Entry 2WIO (X-ray diffraction, 2.00 A resolution); this record covers chain A.

Chain A:
Protein: Erythromycin B/D C-12 hydroxylase
Organism: Saccharopolyspora erythraea
Notes: EC 1.14.-.-
UniProt: P48635 (CPXQ_SACEN); residues 16-411 here correspond to UniProt positions 2-397 (UniProt number = residue number - 14)
Sequence (431 residues; each row starts with the number of its first residue; numbers below 1 keep their minus sign (Met-19 is residue -19)):
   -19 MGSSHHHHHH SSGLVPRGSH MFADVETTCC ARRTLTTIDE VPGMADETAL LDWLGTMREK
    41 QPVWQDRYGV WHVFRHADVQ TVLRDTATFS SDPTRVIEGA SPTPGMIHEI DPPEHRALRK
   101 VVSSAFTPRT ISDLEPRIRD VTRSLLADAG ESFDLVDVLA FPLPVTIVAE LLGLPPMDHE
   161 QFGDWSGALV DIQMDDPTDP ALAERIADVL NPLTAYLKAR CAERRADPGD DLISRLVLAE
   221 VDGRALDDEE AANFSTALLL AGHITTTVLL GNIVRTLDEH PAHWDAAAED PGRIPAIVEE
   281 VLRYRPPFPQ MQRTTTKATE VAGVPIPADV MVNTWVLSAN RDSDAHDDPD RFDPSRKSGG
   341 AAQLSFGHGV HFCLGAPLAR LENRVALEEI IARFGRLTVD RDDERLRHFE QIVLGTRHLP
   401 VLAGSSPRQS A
Disordered / not traced: -19 to 18
Differences from the reference sequence: conflict Leu344 (Phe330 in P48635)
Bound ions: heme Fe near Cys353 (its only coordinating residue here)
Small-molecule neighbours: heme (HEM): Ile87, His88, His95, Arg99, Phe106, Phe234, Leu238, Ala241, Gly242, Thr245, Thr246, Leu249, Leu282, Pro287, Phe288, Met291, Arg293, Ser345, Phe346, Gly347, Val350, His351, Phe352, Cys353, Leu354, Gly355, Leu358, Ala359
Swiss-Prot annotation at these positions:
  - binding site (substrate): His88, Glu89, Gln292
  - binding site (heme): His95, Arg99, Arg293, His351, Cys353
What the authors report for this chain:
  - contacts within the chain: Trp165-Pro192, Ser166-His243 (hydrogen bond)
  - specificity-determining residues: Met86, His88, Glu89 (proposed by the authors, not directly observed)

In short:
Ligands of chain A: heme. Curated annotation (UniProt) lists 3 substrate-binding residues and 5 heme-binding
residues. From the paper: specificity determinants Met86, His88 and Glu89; contacts within the chain involving
Trp165, Pro192 and His243 among others.
Chain A is Erythromycin B/D C-12 hydroxylase (Saccharopolyspora erythraea); the structure, Structure of the
histidine tagged, open cytochrome P450 Eryk from S. erythraea, was determined by X-ray diffraction (same
publication as 2JJN and 2JJO).
